2CZL - chain A; structure by X-ray diffraction, 1.55 A resolution.

Chain A:
Name: hypothetical protein TTHA1568
Source organism: Thermus thermophilus
Chain sequence (272 residues; numbered 1 to 272; the number before each row is that of its first residue):
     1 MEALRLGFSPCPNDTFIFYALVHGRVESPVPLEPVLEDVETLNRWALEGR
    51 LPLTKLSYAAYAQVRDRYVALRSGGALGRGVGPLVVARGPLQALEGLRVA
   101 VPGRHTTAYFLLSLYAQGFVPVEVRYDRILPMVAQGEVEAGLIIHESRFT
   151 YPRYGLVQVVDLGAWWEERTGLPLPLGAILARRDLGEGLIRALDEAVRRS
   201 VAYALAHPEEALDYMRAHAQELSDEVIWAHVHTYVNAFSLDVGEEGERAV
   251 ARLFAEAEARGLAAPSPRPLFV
Unresolved in the structure: 1-2
Modified positions: Cys-11 (s,s-(2-hydroxyethyl)thiocysteine; CME)
Metal / ion sites: K+: Phe-149 (together with decaethylene glycol)
Small-molecule neighbours: decaethylene glycol (XPE; 3,6,9,12,15,18,21,24,27-nonaoxanonacosane-1,29-diol): Arg-148, Phe-149, Thr-150, Tyr-151, Pro-152, Arg-153, Glu-225, Val-226, Ala-229

In short:
Ligands of chain A: decaethylene glycol.
Chain A is hypothetical protein TTHA1568 (Thermus thermophilus); the structure, Crystal structure of MqnD
(TTHA1568), a menaquinone biosynthetic enzyme from Thermus thermophilus HB8 (Cys11 modified with ..., was
determined by X-ray diffraction, deposited together with 3A3U.
